Entry 5YHB (X-ray diffraction, 2.08 A resolution); this record covers chain A.

[Chain A]
Molecule: Polyhedrin
Organism: Bombyx mori cytoplasmic polyhedrosis virus
Notes: engineered mutation(s): deletion 192-194
UniProt: P11041 (PYHD_CPVBM); numbering as in UniProt; present here: 2-185, 189-248
Chain sequence (245 residues; each row starts with the number of its first residue; note: 3 numbers in that range are skipped by the numbering (no residue carries them; nothing is unmodelled there)):
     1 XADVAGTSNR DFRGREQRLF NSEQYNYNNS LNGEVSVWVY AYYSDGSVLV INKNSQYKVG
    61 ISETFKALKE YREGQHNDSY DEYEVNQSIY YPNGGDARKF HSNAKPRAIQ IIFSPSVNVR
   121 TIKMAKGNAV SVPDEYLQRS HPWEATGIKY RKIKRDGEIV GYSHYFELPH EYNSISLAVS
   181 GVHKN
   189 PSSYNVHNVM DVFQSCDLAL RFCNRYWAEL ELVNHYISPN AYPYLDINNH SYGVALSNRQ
Disordered / not traced: 1-10, 68-102, 129-134, 189-204
Differences from the reference sequence: acetylation (1)
Modified / non-standard residues: ACE (acetyl group) at position 1
Metal / ion sites: Palladium(II) allyl complex Pd: His-141, His-238; palladium ion site 1 near His-183 (its only coordinating residue here); palladium ion site 2: Arg-209, Cys-211; palladium ion site 3 near Cys-211 (its only coordinating residue here); palladium ion site 4: Glu-219, His-223; palladium ion site 5 near His-223 (its only coordinating residue here); palladium ion site 6 near His-238 (its only coordinating residue here)
Ligand contacts: Palladium(II) allyl complex (PLL): Arg-155, His-238, Ser-239, Tyr-240

[In short]
Bound to chain A: Palladium(II) allyl complex. His-141 and His-238 coordinate a Palladium(II) allyl complex Pd
ion. The palladium ion site 2 is built by Arg-209 and Cys-211.
Chain A is Polyhedrin (Bombyx mori cytoplasmic polyhedrosis virus); the structure, Crystal structure of
Pd(allyl)/polyhedra mutant with deletion of Gly192-Ala194, was determined by X-ray diffraction, deposited
together with 5YHA.
